Entry 8OOP (electron microscopy, 2.70 A resolution); this record covers chains G and L of the 18 polymer chains in the assembly.

Chain G:
Protein: Chromatin-remodeling ATPase Ino80
From: Thermochaetoides thermophila
Amino-acid sequence (1134 residues; row label = number of the first residue in the row):
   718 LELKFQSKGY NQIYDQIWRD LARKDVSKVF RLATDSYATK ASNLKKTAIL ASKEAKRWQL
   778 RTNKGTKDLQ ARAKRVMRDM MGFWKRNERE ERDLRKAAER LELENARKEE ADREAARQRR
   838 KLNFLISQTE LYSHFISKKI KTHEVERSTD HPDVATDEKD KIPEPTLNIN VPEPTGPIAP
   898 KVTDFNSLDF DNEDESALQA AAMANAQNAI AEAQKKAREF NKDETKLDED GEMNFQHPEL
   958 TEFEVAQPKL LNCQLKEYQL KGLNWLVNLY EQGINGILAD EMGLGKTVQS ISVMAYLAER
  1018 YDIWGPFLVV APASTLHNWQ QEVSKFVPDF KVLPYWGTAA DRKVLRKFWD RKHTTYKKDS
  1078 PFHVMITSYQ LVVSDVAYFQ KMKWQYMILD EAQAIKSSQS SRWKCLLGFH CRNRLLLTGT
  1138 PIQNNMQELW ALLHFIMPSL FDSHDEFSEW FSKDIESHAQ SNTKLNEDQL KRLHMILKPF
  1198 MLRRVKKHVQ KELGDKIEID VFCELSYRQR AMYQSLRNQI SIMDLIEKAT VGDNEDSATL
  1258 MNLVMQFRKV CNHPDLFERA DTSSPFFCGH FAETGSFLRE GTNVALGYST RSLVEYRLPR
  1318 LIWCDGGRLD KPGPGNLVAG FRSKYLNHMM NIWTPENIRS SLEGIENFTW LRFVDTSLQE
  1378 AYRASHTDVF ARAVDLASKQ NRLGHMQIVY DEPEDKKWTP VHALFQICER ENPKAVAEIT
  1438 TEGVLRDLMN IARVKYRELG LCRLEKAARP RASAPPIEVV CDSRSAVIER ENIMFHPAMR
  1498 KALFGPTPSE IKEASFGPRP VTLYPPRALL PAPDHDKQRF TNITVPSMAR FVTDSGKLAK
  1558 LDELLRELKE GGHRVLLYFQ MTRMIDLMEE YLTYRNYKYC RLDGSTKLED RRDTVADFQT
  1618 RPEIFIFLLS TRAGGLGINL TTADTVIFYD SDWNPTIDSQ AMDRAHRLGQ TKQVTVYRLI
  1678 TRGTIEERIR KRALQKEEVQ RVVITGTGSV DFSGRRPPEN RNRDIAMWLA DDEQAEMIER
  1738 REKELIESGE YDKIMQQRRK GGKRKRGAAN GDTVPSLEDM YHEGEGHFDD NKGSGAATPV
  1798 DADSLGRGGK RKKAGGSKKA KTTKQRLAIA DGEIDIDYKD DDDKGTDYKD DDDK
Disordered / not traced: 718-963, 1161-1185, 1242-1255, 1707-1851

Chain L:
Molecule: DNA Strand 2
Sequence (226 nucleotides; numbered -152 to 73; the number before each row is that of its first residue; numbers below 1 keep their minus sign (DC-152 is residue -152)):
  -152 CGGTACCCGG GGATCCTCTA GAGTGGGAGC TCGGAACACT ATCCGACTGG CACCGGCAAG
   -92 GTCGCTGTTC AATACATGCA CAGGATGTAT ATATCTGACA CGTGCCTGGA GACTAGGGAG
   -32 TAATCCCCTT GGCGGTTAAA ACGCGGGGGA CAGCGCGTAC GTGCGTTTAA GCGGTGCTAG
    28 AGCTTGCTAC GACCAATTGA GCGGCCTCGG CACCGGGATT CTCCAG
Disordered / not traced: -152 to -35, 73

How chain G and chain L interact:
Pairs across the interface (21; chain G residue first):
  Ala1030(G) with DC-28(L), phosphate contact
  Ala1056(G) with DC-26(L), phosphate contact
  Arg1059(G) with DC-26(L), salt bridge to the phosphate
  Lys1060(G) with DC52(L), salt bridge to the phosphate
  Arg1063(G) with DC52(L), salt bridge to the phosphate
  Lys1064(G) with DC53(L), salt bridge to the phosphate
  Gln1087(G) with DC-28(L), sugar contact
  Ser1091(G) with DC-26(L), phosphate contact
  Tyr1095(G) with DG51(L), sugar contact; DC52(L), phosphate contact
  Met1258(G) with DG-33(L), sugar contact
  Gln1577(G) with DA-30(L), sugar contact
  Met1578(G) with DA-30(L), phosphate contact
  Thr1579(G) with DT-29(L), phosphate contact
  Arg1580(G) with DA-30(L), salt bridge to the phosphate
  Gly1601(G) with DT-29(L), hydrogen bond to the phosphate; DC-28(L), base contact
  Arg1608(G) with DC-28(L), salt bridge to the phosphate
  Ser1627(G) with DT-29(L), hydrogen bond to the phosphate
  Arg1629(G) with DT-29(L), phosphate contact
  Ala1630(G) with DT-29(L), hydrogen bond to the phosphate
Also at the interface, not in a pair above, chain G (27 interface residues in all): Ser1031, Gly1054, Thr1055, Ser1085, Leu1088, Met1262, Asp1600, Thr1628
Also at the interface, not in a pair above, chain L (12 interface residues in all): DA-34, DT-32, DA-31, DC-27

Summary:
27 residues of chain G and 12 residues of chain L are in contact; the contacts include 3 hydrogen bonds and 6
salt bridges. Among the polar pairs are Gly1601(G)-DT-29(L), Ser1627(G)-DT-29(L) and Ala1630(G)-DT-29(L).
Chain G is Chromatin-remodeling ATPase Ino80 (Thermochaetoides thermophila) and chain L is DNA Strand 2; the
structure, CryoEM Structure INO80core Hexasome complex composite model state2, was determined by electron
microscopy together with 8OO7, 8OO9, 8OOA, 8OOC, 8OOF, 8OOR, 8OOS and 8OOT from the same study.
